5L3R - chains A and B; structure by X-ray diffraction, 2.50 A resolution.

[Chain A]
Molecule: Signal recognition particle 54 kDa protein, chloroplastic
Organism: Arabidopsis thaliana
UniProt: P37107 (SR54C_ARATH); residues 77-371 here = UniProt positions 77-371
Sequence (301 residues; numbered 71 to 371; the number before each row is that of its first residue):
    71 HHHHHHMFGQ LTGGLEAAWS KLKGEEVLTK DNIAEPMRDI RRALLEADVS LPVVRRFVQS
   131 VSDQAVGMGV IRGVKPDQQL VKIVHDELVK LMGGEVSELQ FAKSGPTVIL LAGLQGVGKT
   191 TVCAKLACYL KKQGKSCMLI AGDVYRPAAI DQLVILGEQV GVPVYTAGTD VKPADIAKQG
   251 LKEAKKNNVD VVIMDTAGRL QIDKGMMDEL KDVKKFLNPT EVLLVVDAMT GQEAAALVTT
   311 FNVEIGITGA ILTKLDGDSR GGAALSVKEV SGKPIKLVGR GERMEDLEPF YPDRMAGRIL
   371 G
Unresolved in the structure: 71-99, 140-144
Differences from the reference sequence: expression tag (71-76)
Metal / ion sites: Mg2+: T190, D213 (together with GMP-PCP)
Ligand contacts:
  - GMP-PCP (GCP; phosphomethylphosphonic acid guanylate ester), molecule 1: L184, Q185, G186, V187, G188, K189, T190, T191, K195, D213, R216, Q222, G268, T323, K324, D326, G349, R350, G351, E352
  - GMP-PCP (GCP), molecule 2: Q185, G186, R216, L270

[Chain B]
Molecule: Cell division protein FtsY homolog, chloroplastic
Organism: Arabidopsis thaliana
UniProt: O80842 (CFTSY_ARATH); residue numbers follow UniProt; this construct covers 80-366
Sequence (293 residues; row label = number of the first residue in the row):
    74 HHHHHHVIDE LLLFWNLAET DRVLDELEEA LLVSDFGPKI TVRIVERLRE DIMSGKLKSG
   134 SEIKDALKES VLEMLAKKNS KTELQLGFRK PAVIMIVGVN GGGKTTSLGK LAHRLKNEGT
   194 KVLMAAGDTF RAAASDQLEI WAERTGCEIV VAEGDKAKAA TVLSKAVKRG KEEGYDVVLC
   254 DTSGRLHTNY SLMEELIACK KAVGKIVSGA PNEILLVLDG NTGLNMLPQA REFNEVVGIT
   314 GLILTKLDGS ARGGCVVSVV EELGIPVKFI GVGEAVEDLQ PFDPEAFVNA IFS
Unresolved in the structure: 74-76
Differences from the reference sequence: expression tag (74-79)
UniProt features mapped onto this chain:
  - binding site (GTP): G171 to T178, D254 to R258, T318 to D321
  - mutagenesis: F109 (F109V: Reduced interaction with FFC), D321 (D321N: Loss of GTP binding specificity), G326 (G326W: Reduced interaction with FFC, but no effect on the basal GTPase activity), G344 (G344D: In frd4-2; chlorotic and reduction in thylakoid membrane content and stacking)
Metal / ion sites: Mg2+: T178 (together with GMP-PCP)
Ligand contacts:
  - GMP-PCP (GCP; phosphomethylphosphonic acid guanylate ester), molecule 1: V172, N173, G174, G175, G176, K177, T178, T179, K183, D201, R204, Q210, G257, T318, K319, D321, G344, V345, G346, E347
  - GMP-PCP (GCP), molecule 2: N173, G174, R204, L259

[Chain A / chain B interface]
Contacting residue pairs (66):
  R111(A) with E101(B), salt bridge; L105(B)
  R112(A) with P111(B); K112(B)
  L115(A) with L105(B), hydrophobic; P111(B), hydrophobic; L297(B)
  E116(A) with L297(B)
  D118(A) with G296(B); L297(B), hydrogen bond (side chain-backbone)
  L121(A) with E102(B)
  R125(A) with E102(B), salt bridge
  L184(A) with N294(B)
  Q185(A) with K319(B), hydrogen bond (backbone-side chain); E347(B), hydrogen bond
  G186(A) with G174(B)
  R216(A) with R204(B); Q210(B), hydrogen bond
  P217(A) with Q210(B); I213(B), hydrophobic; W214(B); R217(B)
  A218(A) with A206(B); D209(B); Q210(B); I213(B)
  D221(A) with D209(B)
  Q222(A) with R204(B); A205(B); A206(B)
  I225(A) with A205(B), hydrophobic; A206(B)
  L270(A) with D321(B); G322(B)
  Q271(A) with S323(B), hydrogen bond
  I272(A) with D321(B); G322(B)
  M299(A) with L259(B), hydrophobic; T295(B); G296(B), hydrogen bond (backbone-backbone); N298(B); Q302(B)
  T300(A) with N294(B); G296(B)
  G301(A) with D108(B); N294(B), hydrogen bond (backbone-backbone); T295(B); G296(B)
  Q302(A) with L105(B); V106(B); D108(B), hydrogen bond (backbone-side chain)
  E303(A) with N294(B), hydrogen bond; S323(B), hydrogen bond; A324(B)
  K324(A) with N173(B), hydrogen bond (side chain-backbone)
  D326(A) with L259(B); T261(B), hydrogen bond (backbone-side chain)
  G327(A) with L259(B)
  D328(A) with H260(B), salt bridge; T261(B); N298(B), hydrogen bond; P301(B)
  S329(A) with N298(B)
  E352(A) with N173(B), hydrogen bond; F203(B); G257(B)
Also at the interface, not in a pair above, chain A (32 interface residues in all): L226, G268
Also at the interface, not in a pair above, chain B (37 interface residues in all): V115, D292

[Overview]
32 residues of chain A and 37 residues of chain B are in contact, with 14 hydrogen bonds and 3 salt bridges.
Among the polar pairs are R111(A)-E101(B), R125(A)-E102(B) and D328(A)-H260(B). GMP-PCP is bound between chain
A and chain B.
Chain A is Signal recognition particle 54 kDa protein, chloroplastic and chain B is Cell division protein FtsY
homolog, chloroplastic, both from Arabidopsis thaliana; the structure, Structure of the GTPase heterodimer of
chloroplast SRP54 and FtsY from Arabidopsis thaliana, was determined by X-ray diffraction (same publication as
5L3Q, 5L3S, 5L3V and 5L3W).
